9E2G - chains 3V and 3Y of the 415 polymer chains in the assembly; structure by electron microscopy, 2.80 A resolution.

== Chain 3V ==
Protein: Enkurin domain-containing protein
Organism: Trypanosoma brucei brucei TREU927
UniProtKB: Q583F4 (Q583F4_TRYB2); residue numbers follow UniProt; this construct covers 1-278
Chain sequence (278 residues; each row starts with the number of its first residue):
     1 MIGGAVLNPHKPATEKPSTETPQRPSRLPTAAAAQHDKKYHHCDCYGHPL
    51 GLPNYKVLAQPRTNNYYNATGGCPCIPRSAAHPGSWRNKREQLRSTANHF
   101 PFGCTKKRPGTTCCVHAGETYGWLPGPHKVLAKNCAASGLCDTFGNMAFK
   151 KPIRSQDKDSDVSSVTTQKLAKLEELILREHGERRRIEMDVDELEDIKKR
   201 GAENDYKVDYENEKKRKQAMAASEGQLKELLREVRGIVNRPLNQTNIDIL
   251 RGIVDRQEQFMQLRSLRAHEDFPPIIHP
Not modelled in the structure: 1-35, 111-114
Bound ions: Zn2+ site 1: His36, His41, Cys45, Cys104; Zn2+ site 2: Cys73, Cys75, His128

== Chain 3Y ==
Protein: Enkurin domain-containing protein
Organism: Trypanosoma brucei brucei TREU927
UniProtKB: Q583F5 (Q583F5_TRYB2); residue numbers follow UniProt; this construct covers 1-269
Chain sequence (269 residues; numbered 1 to 269; the number before each row is that of its first residue):
     1 MAQTSNNVTHSDKYHVCECYGHTQQLPNYKKLTNPRTLQGFYAKQKVSAC
    51 PCIPNKREKNFNTTYCSENPAKRNVAFPEETYRDFEPGKHRVHKAASVPG
   101 DGATLRDPVTRARLVFPNACNYGGTVAKHTFPAIGQPRRLTPGERKYEQM
   151 YDRKEFLKAVLRDEICHRAEAEKQLEELENETGLRGSRHARLLAEAAAAA
   201 REAQLSEDHEEPKTVGEQYDAVMDELRFVTRQPVGSKLNIIRMYYTLEEQ
   251 ERMRNFARSFGSQKTSGRV
Not modelled in the structure: 1-11, 261-269
Bound ions: Zn2+ site 1: His15, Cys19; Zn2+ site 2: His22 (shared with 1 residue of chain FP); Zn2+ site 3: Cys52, His90 (shared with 1 residue of chain FD)

== Chain 3V / chain 3Y interface ==
Residue-residue contacts - 52 pairs, chain 3V then chain 3Y:
  Asp161(3V) - Tyr151(3Y)  hydrogen bond
  Ser163(3V) - Tyr147(3Y)  hydrogen bond
  Ser163(3V) - Tyr151(3Y)
  Val165(3V) - Met150(3Y)  hydrophobic
  Val165(3V) - Lys154(3Y)
  Leu173(3V) - Leu157(3Y)  hydrophobic
  Leu173(3V) - Leu161(3Y)  hydrophobic
  Glu174(3V) - Leu157(3Y)
  Leu176(3V) - Leu161(3Y)  hydrophobic
  Ile177(3V) - Leu161(3Y)  hydrophobic
  Glu180(3V) - Glu164(3Y)
  Glu180(3V) - Arg168(3Y)
  Glu183(3V) - Arg168(3Y)  salt bridge
  Arg184(3V) - His167(3Y)
  Arg184(3V) - Arg168(3Y)
  Arg186(3V) - Arg188(3Y)  hydrogen bond (backbone-side chain)
  Arg186(3V) - Leu192(3Y)
  Ile187(3V) - Arg168(3Y)
  Ile187(3V) - Ala171(3Y)  hydrophobic
  Ile187(3V) - Leu175(3Y)
  Ile187(3V) - Arg188(3Y)
  Asp190(3V) - Leu175(3Y)
  Asp190(3V) - Gly186(3Y)
  Asp190(3V) - Ser187(3Y)  hydrogen bond
  Asp190(3V) - Arg188(3Y)  salt bridge
  Asp190(3V) - His189(3Y)
  Val191(3V) - Gln174(3Y)
  Val191(3V) - Leu175(3Y)  hydrophobic
  Leu194(3V) - Leu178(3Y)  hydrophobic
  Leu194(3V) - Thr182(3Y)
  Lys198(3V) - Thr182(3Y)
  Lys207(3V) - Leu184(3Y)
  Glu224(3V) - Val215(3Y)
  Gln226(3V) - Tyr219(3Y)  hydrogen bond
  Leu227(3V) - Val215(3Y)
  Leu227(3V) - Tyr219(3Y)  hydrophobic
  Leu230(3V) - Tyr219(3Y)  hydrophobic
  Leu230(3V) - Val222(3Y)  hydrophobic
  Leu230(3V) - Met223(3Y)  hydrophobic
  Leu231(3V) - Leu247(3Y)  hydrophobic
  Leu231(3V) - Gln250(3Y)
  Arg235(3V) - Met243(3Y)  hydrogen bond (side chain-backbone)
  Arg235(3V) - Tyr244(3Y)  hydrogen bond (side chain-backbone)
  Arg235(3V) - Leu247(3Y)
  Val238(3V) - Ile240(3Y)  hydrophobic
  Val238(3V) - Met243(3Y)  hydrophobic
  Ile247(3V) - Asn239(3Y)
  Leu250(3V) - Leu226(3Y)  hydrophobic
  Val254(3V) - Arg227(3Y)
  Val254(3V) - Thr230(3Y)
  Gln257(3V) - Tyr219(3Y)  hydrogen bond
  Glu258(3V) - Arg227(3Y)  salt bridge
Interface residues without a listed pair, chain 3V (37 interface residues in all): Lys169, Leu170, Glu195, Glu203, Tyr206, Ser223, Val234, Met261
Interface residues without a listed pair, chain 3Y (40 interface residues in all): Val160, Ile165, Glu172, Glu179, Gln218, Val229, Glu248

== Summary ==
37 residues of chain 3V face 40 of chain 3Y across their interface, with 8 hydrogen bonds and 3 salt bridges.
Polar contacts include Glu183(3V)-Arg168(3Y), Asp190(3V)-Arg188(3Y) and Glu258(3V)-Arg227(3Y). The Zn2+ site 1
is built by His36(3V), His41(3V), Cys45(3V) and Cys104(3V).
Chain 3V is Enkurin domain-containing protein and chain 3Y is Enkurin domain-containing protein, both from
Trypanosoma brucei brucei TREU927; the structure, Cryo-EM structure of 48 nm repeat of microtubule doublet
from T. brucei flagellum, was determined by electron microscopy.
